Entry 5G0Q (X-ray diffraction, 1.65 A resolution); this record covers chain A.

# Chain A
Protein: Beta-glucuronidase
Source organism: Acidobacterium capsulatum
Notes: EC 3.2.1.31
UniProt: C1F2K5 (C1F2K5_ACIC5); residues 1-475 here = UniProt positions 1-475
Sequence (475 residues; numbered 1 to 475; the number before each row is that of its first residue):
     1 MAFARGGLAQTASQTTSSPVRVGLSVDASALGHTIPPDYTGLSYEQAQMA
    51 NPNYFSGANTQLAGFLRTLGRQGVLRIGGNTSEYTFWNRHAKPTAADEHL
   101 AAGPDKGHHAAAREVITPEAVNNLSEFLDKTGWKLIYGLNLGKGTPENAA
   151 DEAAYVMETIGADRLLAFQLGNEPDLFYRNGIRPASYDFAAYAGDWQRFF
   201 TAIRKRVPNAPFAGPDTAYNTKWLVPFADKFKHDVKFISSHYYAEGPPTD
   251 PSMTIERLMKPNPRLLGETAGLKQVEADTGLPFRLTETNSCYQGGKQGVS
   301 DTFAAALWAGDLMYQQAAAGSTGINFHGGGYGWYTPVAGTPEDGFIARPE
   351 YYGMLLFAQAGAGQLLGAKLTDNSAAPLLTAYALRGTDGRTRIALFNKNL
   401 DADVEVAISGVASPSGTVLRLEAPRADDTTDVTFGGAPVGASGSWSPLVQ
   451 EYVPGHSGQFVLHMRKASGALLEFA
Not modelled in the structure: 1-17, 455-457
Glycans and other covalent adducts: (1R,2S,3R,4S,5S,6R)-7-(8-azidooctyl)-3,4,5-trihydroxy- (IF6) linked to E287
Residues lining bound ligands: IF6 ((1R,2S,3R,4S,5S,6R)-7-(8-azidooctyl)-3,4,5-trihydroxy-): E45, G79, N80, P104, D105, N172, E173, L176, Y243, E245, G246, P247, P248, R264, C291, Y292, Q293, G294, H327, Y334
Reported in the primary citation:
  - catalytic residues: E287
  - binding site for IF6: E287, Q293, G294, Y334

# Summary
Covalently linked compound IF6: at E287. The paper reports the catalytic residue E287; a binding site for IF6
at E287, Q293 and G294 among others.
Chain A is Beta-glucuronidase (Acidobacterium capsulatum); the structure, beta-glucuronidase with an
activity-based probe (N-alkyl cyclophellitol aziridine) bound, was determined by X-ray diffraction, deposited
together with 5L77, 5L9Y and 5L9Z.
